7QJ1 - chains J and L of the 16 polymer chains in the assembly; structure by electron microscopy, 7.00 A resolution (low resolution: residue-level contacts below are approximate; hydrogen-bond / salt-bridge calls are withheld).

Chain J:
Protein: Gamma-tubulin complex component 5
Source organism: Homo sapiens
Reference sequence: Q96RT8 (GCP5_HUMAN); residues 1-1024 here = UniProt positions 1-1024
Sequence (1024 residues; numbered 1 to 1024; the number before each row is that of its first residue):
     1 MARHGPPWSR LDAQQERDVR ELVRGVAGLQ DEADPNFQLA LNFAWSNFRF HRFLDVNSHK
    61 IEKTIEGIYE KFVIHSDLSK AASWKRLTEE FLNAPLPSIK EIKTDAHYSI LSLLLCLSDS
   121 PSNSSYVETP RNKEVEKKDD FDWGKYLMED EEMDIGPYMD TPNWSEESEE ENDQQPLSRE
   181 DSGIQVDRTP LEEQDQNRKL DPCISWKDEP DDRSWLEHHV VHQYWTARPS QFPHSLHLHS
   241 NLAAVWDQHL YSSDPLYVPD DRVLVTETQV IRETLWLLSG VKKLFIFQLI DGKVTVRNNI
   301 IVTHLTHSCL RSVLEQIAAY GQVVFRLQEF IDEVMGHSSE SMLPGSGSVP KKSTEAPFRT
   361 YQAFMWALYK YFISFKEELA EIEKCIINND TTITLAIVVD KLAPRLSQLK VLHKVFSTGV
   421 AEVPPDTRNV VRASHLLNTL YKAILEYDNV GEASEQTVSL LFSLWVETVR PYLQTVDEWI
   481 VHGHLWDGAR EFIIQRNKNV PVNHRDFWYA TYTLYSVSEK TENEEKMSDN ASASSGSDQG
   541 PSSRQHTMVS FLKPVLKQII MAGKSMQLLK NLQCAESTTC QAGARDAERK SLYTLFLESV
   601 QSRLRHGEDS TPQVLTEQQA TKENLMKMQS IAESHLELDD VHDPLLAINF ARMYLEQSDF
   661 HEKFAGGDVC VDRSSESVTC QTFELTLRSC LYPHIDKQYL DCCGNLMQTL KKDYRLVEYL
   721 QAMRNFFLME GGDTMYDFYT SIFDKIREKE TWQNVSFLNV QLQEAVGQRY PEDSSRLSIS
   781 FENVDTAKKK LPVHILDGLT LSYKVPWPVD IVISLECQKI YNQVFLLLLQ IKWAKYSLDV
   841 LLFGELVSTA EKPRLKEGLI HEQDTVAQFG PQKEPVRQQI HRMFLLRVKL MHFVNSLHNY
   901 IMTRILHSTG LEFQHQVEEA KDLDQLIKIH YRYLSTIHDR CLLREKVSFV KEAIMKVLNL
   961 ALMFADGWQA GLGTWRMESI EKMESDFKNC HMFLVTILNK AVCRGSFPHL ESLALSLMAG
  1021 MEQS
Not modelled in the structure: 1-209, 337-356, 389-390, 423-426, 449-454, 497-546, 573-636, 649-681, 729-732, 745-752, 765-795, 843-878, 969-978, 1002-1006, 1017-1024

Chain L:
Protein: Gamma-tubulin complex component 6
Source organism: Homo sapiens
Reference sequence: Q96RT7 (GCP6_HUMAN); the construct has insertions or renumbered stretches relative to UniProt, so the offset changes along the chain: 1-608 = UniProt 1-608; 1474-1811 = UniProt 1482-1819
Sequence (1819 residues; row label = number of the first residue in the row; note: 865 numbers in that range are skipped by the numbering (no residue carries them; nothing is unmodelled there); a row labelled like 608A-608Z holds insertion residues (608A, then the next letters in order)):
     1 MASITQLFDD LCEALLPAAK THLGQRSVNR KRAKRSLKKV AYNALFTNLF QDETQQLQPD
    61 MSKLPARNKI LMLSFDLRVG GLGPKADRLE ELVEELEAAP CCPLLEVGSV LDLLVQLAGS
   121 GPPQVLPRKR DYFLNNKHVG RNVPYSGYDC DDLSVFEMDV QSLISREECL CHSMIQETLQ
   181 VMEAAPGTGL PTVGLFSFGD PCGDRFERDT RVSLFGALVH SRTYDMDVRL GLPPVPDNAD
   241 LSGLAIKVPP SVDQWEDEGF QSASNLTPDS QSEPSVTPDV DLWEAALTYE ASKRRCWERV
   301 GCPPGHREEP YLTEAGRDAF DKFCRLHQGE LQLLAGGVLQ APQPVLVKEC ELVKDVLNVL
   361 IGVVSATFSL CQPAQAFVVK RGVHVSGASP ESISSLLSEV AEYGTCYTRL SHFSLQPVLD
   421 SLYSKGLVFQ AFTSGLRRYL QYYRACVLST PPTLSLLTIG FLFKKLGRQL RYLAELCGVG
   481 AVLPGTCGGG PRAAFPTGVK LLSYLYQEAL HNCSNEHYPV LLSLLKTSCE PYTRFIHDWV
   541 YSGVFRDAYG EFMIQVNHEY LSFRDKLYWT HGYVLISKEV EDCVPVFLKH IAHDIYVCGK
   601 TINLLKLC
608A-608Z CPRHYLCWSDVPVPRISVIFSLEELK
609A-609Z EIEKDCAVYVGRMERVARHSSVSKEE
610A-610Z KELRMEIAKQELIAHAREAASRVLSA
611A-611Z LSDRQMSERMALDARKREQFQRLKEQ
612A-612Z FVKDQERRQAARQEELDDDFSYAREL
613A-613Z RDRERRLKSLEEELERKARQALVDHY
614A-614Z SKLSAEAARREQKALWRIQRHRLESA
615A-615Z RLRFLLEDEKHIQEMLKAVSEAHQPQ
616A-616Z EPPDVLLSVHPQVTSPGPEHPEGGQG
617A-617Z CDSGSAEQHSPAWDGWNRPGLLTPQP
618A-618Z LKPLAVGAGGRGLQQAEGARPFSDSL
619A-619Z SIGDFLPVGPGAEPSVQTGMVPLLEV
620A-620Z ALQTINLDLPPSAPGEAPAAASTQPS
621A-621Z RPQEYDFSTVLRPAVATSPAPGPLQA
622A-622Z AECSLGSSGLQLWEDSCGKMDACGSA
623A-623Z SRETLLPSHPPRRAALEEGSSQPTER
624A-624Z LFGQVSGGGLPTGDYASEIAPTRPRW
625A-625Z NTHGHVSDASIRVGENVSDVAPTQPR
626A-626Z WNTHGHVSNASISLGESVSDVAPTRP
627A-627Z RWNIHGHVSNASIRVGENVSDVAPTR
628A-628Z PRWNTHGHVSNASIRVGENVSDVAPT
629A-629Z RPRWNTHGHVSDASISLGESVSDMAP
630A-630Z ARPRWNTHGHVSDASISLGESVSDMA
631A-631Z PTRPRWNTHGHVSDTSIRVGENVSDV
632A-632Z APIRSRCNTHGHVSDASISLGEPVSD
633A-633Z VVSTRPRWNTHVPIPPPHMVLGALSP
634A-634Z EAEPNTPRPQQSPPGHTSQSALSLGA
635A-635Z QSTVLDCGPRLPVEVGPSLSSPSSGC
636A-636Z GEGSISVGENVSDVAPTQPWWPNTPG
637A-637Z DSVSEELGPGRSGDTEDLSPNWPLNS
638A-638Z QEDTAAQSSPGRGEEAEASAAEAQGG
639A-639Z EQAYLAGLAGQYHLERYPDSYESMSE
640A-640Z PPIAHLLRPVLPRAFAFPVDPQVQSA
641A-641O ADETAVQLSELLTLP
  1474 VLMKRSITAP LAAHISLVNK AAVDYFFVEL HLEAHYEALR HFLLMEDGEF AQSLSDLLFE
  1534 KLGAGQTPGE LLNPLVLNSV LSKALQCSLH GDTPHASNLS LALKYLPEVF APNAPDVLSC
  1594 LELRYKVDWP LNIVITEGCV SKYSGVFSFL LQLKLMMWAL KDVCFHLKRT ALLSHMAGSV
  1654 QFRQLQLFKH EMQHFVKVIQ GYIANQILHV TWCEFRARLA TVGDLEEIQR AHAEYLHKAV
  1714 FRGLLTEKAA PVMNVIHSIF SLVLKFRSQL ISQAWGPPGG PRGAEHPNFA LMQQSYNTFK
  1774 YYSHFLFKVV TKLVNRGYQP HLEDFLLRIN FNNYYQDA
Not modelled in the structure: 1-281, 371-389, 418-424, 480-493, 557-565, 575-585, 608A-608Z, 609A-609Z, 610A-610Z, 611A-611Z, 612A-612Z, 613A-613Z, 614A-614Z, 615A-615Z, 616A-616Z, 617A-617Z, 618A-618Z, 619A-619Z, 620A-620Z, 621A-621Z, 622A-622Z, 623A-623Z, 624A-624Z, 625A-625Z, 626A-626Z, 627A-627Z, 628A-628Z, 629A-629Z, 630A-630Z, 631A-631Z, 632A-632Z, 633A-633Z, 634A-634Z, 635A-635Z, 636A-636Z, 637A-637Z, 638A-638Z, 639A-639Z, 640A-640Z, 641A-641O, 1536-1540, 1583-1587, 1645-1648, 1694-1697, 1744-1758, 1790-1791, 1808-1811

How chain J and chain L interact:
Pairs across the interface - 36 pairs, chain J then chain L:
  Asp211(J) - Arg325(L)
  Asp212(J) - Lys322(L)
  Asp212(J) - Arg325(L)
  Asp212(J) - Leu326(L)
  Arg213(J) - Leu326(L)
  Trp215(J) - Asp318(L)
  Trp215(J) - Lys322(L)
  Leu216(J) - Lys322(L)
  His218(J) - Glu309(L)
  His219(J) - Glu309(L)
  His219(J) - Pro310(L)
  Val220(J) - Pro310(L)
  Val221(J) - Glu309(L)
  Phe232(J) - Glu298(L)
  Phe232(J) - His306(L)
  His234(J) - Glu298(L)
  Ser235(J) - Glu298(L)
  Ser235(J) - Arg299(L)
  Ser235(J) - Val300(L)
  Ser235(J) - Gly301(L)
  Ser240(J) - Trp297(L)
  Ser240(J) - Glu298(L)
  Ser240(J) - Val300(L)
  Glu267(J) - Glu298(L)
  Gln269(J) - Tyr311(L)
  Arg272(J) - Glu308(L)
  Arg272(J) - Tyr311(L)
  Trp276(J) - Tyr311(L)
  Thr303(J) - Glu298(L)
  His304(J) - Trp297(L)
  His304(J) - Glu298(L)
  Ile386(J) - Glu308(L)
  Ile387(J) - Arg307(L)
  Ile387(J) - Glu308(L)
  Thr391(J) - Lys293(L)
  Thr392(J) - Arg295(L)
Also at the interface, not in a pair above, chain J (27 interface residues in all): Trp225, His239, Thr266, Asn388
Also at the interface, not in a pair above, chain L (20 interface residues in all): Leu312, Glu314, Ala319

Overview:
27 residues of chain J and 20 residues of chain L are in contact.
Chain J is Gamma-tubulin complex component 5 and chain L is Gamma-tubulin complex component 6, both from Homo
sapiens; the structure, Structure of the recombinant human gamma-Tubulin Ring Complex 6-spoked assembly
intermediate (spokes 7-12, homogeneous dataset), was determined by electron microscopy (same publication as
7QJ0, 7QJ2, 7QJ3, 7QJ4, 7QJD and 7QJE).
